PDB entry 4HKJ | X-ray diffraction, 3.00 A resolution | chains A and D of the 4 polymer chains in the assembly

[Chain A]
Name: H-2 class I histocompatibility antigen, K-B alpha chain
Organism: Mus musculus
Notes: fragment: extracellular domain
UniProtKB: P01901 (HA1B_MOUSE); residues 1-280 here correspond to UniProt positions 22-301 (UniProt number = residue number + 21)
Chain sequence (280 residues; numbered 1 to 280; the number before each row is that of its first residue):
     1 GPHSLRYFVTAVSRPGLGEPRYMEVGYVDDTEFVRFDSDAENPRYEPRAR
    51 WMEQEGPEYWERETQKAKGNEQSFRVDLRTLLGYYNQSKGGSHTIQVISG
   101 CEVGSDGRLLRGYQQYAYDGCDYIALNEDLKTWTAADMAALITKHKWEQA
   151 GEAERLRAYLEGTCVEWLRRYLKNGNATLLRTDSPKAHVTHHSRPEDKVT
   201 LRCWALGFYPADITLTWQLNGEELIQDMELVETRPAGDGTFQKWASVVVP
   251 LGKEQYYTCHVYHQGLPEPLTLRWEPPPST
Disordered / not traced: 278-280
Curated features (UniProtKB/Swiss-Prot):
  - region: Glu275 to Thr280 (Connecting peptide)
  - glycosylation (N-linked (GlcNAc...) asparagine): Asn86, Asn176
Disulfide bonds: Cys101-Cys164, Cys203-Cys259
From the paper describing this entry:
  - mutagenesis - Y84A/C121S: increased binding to CPXV203 protein (chain D)
  - mutagenesis - M228T: abolished binding to AF6-88.5.3
  - mutagenesis - D227K/E229Y: decreased co-localization with CPXV203 protein (chain D)

[Chain D]
Name: CPXV203 protein
Organism: Cowpox virus
UniProtKB: Q8QMP2 (Q8QMP2_COWPX); residues 1-205 here correspond to UniProt positions 17-221 (UniProt number = residue number + 16)
Chain sequence (206 residues; row label = number of the first residue in the row; numbering starts at 0):
     0 AMVIRRCEKMEEETWKLKIGMCIQAKDFYSKRTDCSVHRPDVGGGLITEG
    50 NGYRVVVHDQCEEPNPFIIATTKQTHFGVTHSYIEFSNSNTGAPENIPDC
   100 SKHILISVYCDQEASGLDFHTLKYVESNYLHITVKYDTSCINHLGVNYSF
   150 MNECERKLTSIYETDTLTCGAKDIQTRDKYLKTCTNTKFDRSVYKTHMQK
   200 SKILHV
Disordered / not traced: 0-4, 191-205
Differences from the reference sequence: expression tag (0)
Modified residues: Mse1, Mse197 (selenomethionine); Mse9, Mse20, Mse150 (selenomethionine; parent Met)
Disulfide bonds: Cys6-Cys153, Cys21-Cys168, Cys34-Cys183, Cys60-Cys99, Cys109-Cys139
From the paper describing this entry:
  - mutagenesis - H75A/H80A: decreased co-localization with H-2 class I histocompatibility antigen, K-B alpha chain (chain A)

[How chain A and chain D interact]
Contacting residue pairs (39; chain A residue first):
  Arg111(A) - Ile160(D)  hydrogen bond (side chain-backbone)
  Arg111(A) - Glu162(D)  salt bridge
  Gly112(A) - Ile160(D)
  Gly112(A) - Tyr161(D)
  Tyr113(A) - Ile160(D)
  Tyr113(A) - Tyr161(D)  hydrophobic
  Gln114(A) - Tyr161(D)  hydrogen bond (backbone-side chain)
  Gln115(A) - Tyr161(D)
  Ala125(A) - Tyr161(D)  hydrophobic
  Leu126(A) - Tyr161(D)  hydrogen bond (backbone-side chain)
  Asn127(A) - Leu157(D)
  Asn127(A) - Thr158(D)
  Glu128(A) - Lys156(D)
  Glu128(A) - Leu157(D)  hydrogen bond (backbone-backbone)
  Glu128(A) - Ser159(D)  hydrogen bond
  Glu128(A) - Ile160(D)
  Thr134(A) - Glu154(D)
  Thr134(A) - Thr158(D)
  Ala136(A) - Tyr128(D)
  Asp137(A) - Asn127(D)
  Met138(A) - Asn127(D)
  Thr214(A) - Lys171(D)
  Ile225(A) - Phe76(D)
  Ile225(A) - Thr175(D)
  Ile225(A) - Tyr179(D)
  Gln226(A) - Arg31(D)
  Gln226(A) - Thr74(D)  hydrogen bond
  Gln226(A) - His75(D)
  Gln226(A) - Phe76(D)
  Gln226(A) - Gly77(D)  hydrogen bond (backbone-backbone)
  Gln226(A) - Tyr179(D)
  Asp227(A) - Arg31(D)  salt bridge
  Met228(A) - Gly77(D)  hydrogen bond (backbone-backbone)
  Glu229(A) - Gly77(D)
  Glu229(A) - Val78(D)  hydrogen bond (side chain-backbone)
  Glu229(A) - Thr79(D)  hydrogen bond
  Glu229(A) - His80(D)  salt bridge
  Leu230(A) - His80(D)
  Leu230(A) - Gly169(D)
Other interface residues (no listed pair), chain A (26 interface residues in all): Cys121, Asp122, Asp129, Thr132, Ala135, Val248
Other interface residues (no listed pair), chain D (24 interface residues in all): Glu125, Thr163
Interface features reported in the paper:
  - residue pairs: Glu229(A)-His80(D)
  - interface residues, chain A: Arg111(A), Gln115(A), Glu128(A), Thr134(A), Gln226(A), Asp227(A)
  - hot spots on chain A (mutagenesis) - E229Y: decreased binding to CPXV203 protein (chain D)
  - interface residues, chain D: His75(D), Ile160(D), Tyr161(D), Glu162(D)
  - hot spots on chain D (mutagenesis) - H75A/H80A, F76A: decreased binding to H-2 class I histocompatibility antigen, K-B alpha chain (chain A)

[Summary]
Chain A and chain D form an interface of 26 and 24 residues respectively; the contacts include 10 hydrogen
bonds and 3 salt bridges. Among the polar pairs are Arg111(A)-Glu162(D), Asp227(A)-Arg31(D) and
Glu229(A)-His80(D). The paper describes a contact between Glu229(A) and His80(D). From the paper: H75A/H80A
and F76A of chain D reduce binding to H-2 class I histocompatibility antigen, K-B alpha chain (chain A);
interface residues Arg111(A), Gln115(A) and His75(D) among others; 6 substitutions were tested in all.
Chain A is H-2 class I histocompatibility antigen, K-B alpha chain (Mus musculus) and chain D is CPXV203
protein (Cowpox virus); the structure, Structure of Cowpox CPXV203 in complex with MHCI (H-2Kb), was
determined by X-ray diffraction.
